Entry 7PWG (electron microscopy, 2.75 A resolution); this record covers chains 1 and g of the 44 polymer chains in the assembly.

== Chain 1 ==
Molecule: rRNA 28S
Source organism: Giardia lamblia ATCC 50803
Sequence (2707 nucleotides; each row starts with the number of its first residue):
     1 GCGCGGCCCG AGGCGGCGGG GGCGACGGGC GGAACUUAAG CAUAUCAGUA CGCCCCGGAG
    61 GAGAAACCAA CCGGGAUUCC CCGUAGCGGC GAGCGACGCG GGAGGAGCCC GCCCCGAAGG
   121 CGCGCUGUGG GGCGCAGGCG CAGGCCCGCC GCGAGGGGGC CCGAGGGCCC CGCCCGAGAG
   181 GGUGCAAGCC CCGUACGGCG GCCGCCGGGC CUGCGCGGCG AGUAGCGCUG CUUGAGCGUG
   241 CAGCGCGAAG GGAGGCGCGG CCCUUCCAAG GCUAAAUACG CCCCGGGACC GAUAGCGGAC
   301 CAAGUAGCGC GAGCGAACGG UGAAAAGGAC GCCCUGCGGC CGCUCAAAAG ACCUGAACCC
   361 GGCCGGCCGC CGGCCCGCCG GCCCCGUCUC GAXACXCGGA CCGAGGAGCC ACGCGCCGCG
   421 GCGAGCCCGA GGGAGCCCCC GCGGCGGAGC GAGCGCGAGA CGCCCCGGGC CCGCCGCGCC
   481 CCUGCGGGCG UGCGCGGGCC GAGCCGCGGC GCGUGGGCCC GAXAGGCGGU GAUCUAUGCC
   541 CGGCGAGGGC GAGGCCGGGC GAAAGCCUGG UGGAGGCCCG CCGCGGUGCU GACGCGCAGA
   601 UCGCUCGUCG GAGCCGGGCA UGGGGGCGAA AGACUCAUCG AACCGCCUGG UAGCUGGUUG
   661 CCUCCGAAAU GUCUCCCAGG ACAGCCGCCG CCCCGCAGUU GCGGCCCGUA GAGCGCUGGC
   721 CGGCGGGAGC GGGGGGCCUG CCCCUCGCCC GCCCCCCAAA CUCCGAAGGG CCGCGCCGCC
   781 CCGCCGCUGG CCUGGGCGGG GCGGGCGAAU GCGGGCGGCG CGUGGGCCCC UCCUGGUAAG
   841 CAGGACGGGC GAGGCGGGAC GAUCCGGACG CCGGGCCAGG GUGCGCCGCC GGGGCCCGCG
   901 GAACGGCGUC GGCCGGUCCC GACAGCUGGA AGGUGGCCCC AGAAGUCGGC AUCCUCCAGG
   961 GAGUGUGUAA CAACCCACCA GCCGAAUCGG CCGGCCCGGA AAAUGGAGCG CGCCGGAGCC
  1021 CCGGACCCGC GCCCGGCCGC CGCGCGCGGC GGGUAGGAGG CCGCAGAGGC CCCGGGGGCG
  1081 AAGGCGGCGC GCAGGCCCCG CCGGACCGGC CUCUGGUGCA GAUCUCGGCA GCAGUAGCCG
  1141 CUACUCCGCG CCCCGGAGGA CUGAGGGGGA GACGGGUUCC GCGGCGCCUG CAUCUGGCCG
  1201 CGGGUGACUC GGGCCUAAGC GGCGGGUGAA GACCGGGAAG GGGCGUGCCC GCCCGUCGAA
  1261 CGGGGAGCCG GCGGAGACUC CGGCAGGCGC GGCCCCCGCG GAGACGCCCG CCCCCCGGCG
  1321 ACGCGCACGG GGACCGCGGC GGGCGGCGCC CCGGCCCGCG AACGCCCCGC AGCCCCCGGA
  1381 CGCCUUGCGC GGAGAGGGGG GCCCGGGGGC GGACCCCGCG CGUCCCCGGC CGCCCCUGAA
  1441 AAGCCGGGGG GCGCCGGCCG CGCGCCGUAC CGACCGCAGC AGGACUCCGG GGUCAGCAGC
  1501 CUCUAGCGCG GGAGCGAACG CGGCUCAGGG AAGUCGGCAA GCCGGCUCCG UAACCUCGGG
  1561 AAAAGGAGUG GCUCUGACGG CGCGCCGGGU CAGAACUGGA ACGGACGCGG GGAUCCCGAC
  1621 UGUUUACUAG AAACACAGCG UCGCGAGGGC CGCACCCGGC GCUGGCGCGA CGUGAUUUCU
  1681 GCCCAGUGCC ACGACCGUCA CCGUGAAGCG AUCCGCCGAA GCCCUGGUAA ACGGCGGGAG
  1741 UAACUAUGAC UCUCUUAAGG UAGCXAAXUG CCUCGUCGGG CAAUUUCCGA CGUGCAUGAA
  1801 UGGACCAACG AGGAUCCCAC UGUCCCGAGC CGCGCCUCCG CGAGCCUCCA GCCUCGGGAA
  1861 CGGGCGAGGG CCGGCCAGCG GGGCAAGAAG ACCCUUUUGA GCUUGACUCC AGCCCGGGCC
  1921 UGUGGGGCGG GGCGGCCGGC GCAGCGCACA GGGGAGGCCG CGCCCCUGAG ACACCCUGAC
  1981 GGCCGCCGCC GCCCCGCUCA CCCGGUCGCG CGGGGACCCG CCCGGGCGGG GAGUUCGGCU
  2041 GGGGCGGCGC GCCUGCUACA CCGGACCGCA GGCGUCCCAC GGCGGGCUCA GCGAGGACGG
  2101 AGACCUCCCG CGGAGCAGAA GGGCACAAGC CCGCCCGACC CGCGCCCCCC GUGCCGGCGC
  2161 GGGCCGCGAA AGCGGGGCCU ACCGAUCCUU CGCCGCCCCG GCCGCGGGCG CGGAGGUGGC
  2221 AGAAAAGUUA CCACAGGGAU AACUGGCUUG UGGCCGCCGA GCGCCCGCAG CGACGCGGCU
  2281 UUUUGAUCCU UXGAUGUCGG CUCUUCCUAC CGUCCGCGCG CACCGGCGCG GAAGCGUCGG
  2341 AUUGUUCACC CGUUCAAGGG AUCGUGAGCU GGGUUUAGAC CGUCGUGAGA CAGGUUAGUU
  2401 UUACCCUACU GGCCCCGGGG CCAGAGCACG GCGGGCCAGU ACGAGAGGAA CGCCCGCCGC
  2461 GGGCGCCCAG CCCCGCGGUU GCCCGCCGGG GCAGGACCGC GCGCCCGGGC CCGGGGGCCU
  2521 GGCGCUGCCG CCUCUAAAGC GCCACCCCCC CCUCCGGCCC CGCCGGGCCC GCGCCCCAGC
  2581 CCCGUGCCCC CUGCCCGAGG CGGCCCCCGC CCGGGAGGAC CACCCGGCGC GGCGCCCCUG
  2641 UACGGCGCAG GGCCUGCGAU CGCGUUCGCC CGGGGGGCGC GCCGGGCGGG CGCGCGGCCC
  2701 ACUUGCU
Unresolved in the structure: 1-3, 132-146, 202-217, 335-337, 368, 434-436, 694, 727-748, 786, 897-899, 916-987, 1139, 1293-1297, 1308-1309, 1414-1415, 1453-1457, 1479, 1580-1586, 1692, 1743-1745, 1793, 1933-1988, 2099-2103, 2392, 2444, 2565-2566, 2648, 2654-2661, 2684-2685, 2695-2707
Modified positions: OMU (o2'-methyluridine 5'-monophosphate) at position 49, OMG (o2'-methylguanosine-5'-monophosphate) at position 313, OMG (o2'-methylguanosine-5'-monophosphate) at position 386, A2M (2'-O-methyladenosine 5'-(dihydrogen phosphate)) at position 393, A2M (2'-O-methyladenosine 5'-(dihydrogen phosphate)) at position 396, A2M (2'-O-methyladenosine 5'-(dihydrogen phosphate)) at position 523, OMG (o2'-methylguanosine-5'-monophosphate) at position 624, OMG (o2'-methylguanosine-5'-monophosphate) at position 1121, OMG (o2'-methylguanosine-5'-monophosphate) at position 1204, OMG (o2'-methylguanosine-5'-monophosphate) at position 1520, OMC (o2'-methylycytidine-5'-monophosphate) at position 1684, 5MC (5-methylcytidine-5'-monophosphate) at position 1765, A2M (2'-O-methyladenosine 5'-(dihydrogen phosphate)) at position 1768, OMG (o2'-methylguanosine-5'-monophosphate) at position 1775, OMC (o2'-methylycytidine-5'-monophosphate) at position 1824, OMG (o2'-methylguanosine-5'-monophosphate) at position 1882, OMU (o2'-methyluridine 5'-monophosphate) at position 1896, OMU (o2'-methyluridine 5'-monophosphate) at position 1897, OMU (o2'-methyluridine 5'-monophosphate) at position 1908, OMG (o2'-methylguanosine-5'-monophosphate) at position 2042, OMG (o2'-methylguanosine-5'-monophosphate) at position 2074, OMG (o2'-methylguanosine-5'-monophosphate) at position 2237, 5MC (5-methylcytidine-5'-monophosphate) at position 2292, OMC (o2'-methylycytidine-5'-monophosphate) at position 2380
Ion coordination: K+ site 1: A33, OMU_49; K+ site 2 near A34 (its only coordinating residue here); K+ site 3: C35, C46; K+ site 4: U37, A42; K+ site 5 near A38 (its only coordinating residue here); K+ site 6: A38, A39, G89, G91 (together with triethylene glycol); Mg2+ site 1: G40, C41; Mg2+ site 2: C41, G1899; K+ site 7: C41, A42; K+ site 8: A42, U43; K+ site 9: U43, A44, U45; K+ site 10: U43, A44, G88, G91; 153 more K+ sites not listed; 86 more Mg2+ sites not listed

== Chain g ==
Protein: Ribosomal protein L34
Source organism: Giardia lamblia ATCC 50803
UniProtKB: A8BMF7 (A8BMF7_GIAIC); residue numbers follow UniProt; this construct covers 1-120
Amino-acid sequence (120 residues; each row starts with the number of its first residue):
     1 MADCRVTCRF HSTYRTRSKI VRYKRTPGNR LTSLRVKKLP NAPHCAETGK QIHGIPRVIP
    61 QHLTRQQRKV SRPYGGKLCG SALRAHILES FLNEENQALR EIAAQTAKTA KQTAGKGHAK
Unresolved in the structure: 1, 101-120

== Interface between chain 1 and chain g ==
Contacting residue pairs - 124 pairs, chain 1 then chain g:
  G542(1) with Thr16(g), sugar contact
  G543(1) with Arg15(g), sugar contact; Thr16(g), phosphate contact
  A1164(1) with Ala2(g), base contact; Asp3(g), base contact; Arg5(g), base contact
  G1166(1) with Arg5(g), hydrogen bond to the base
  G1168(1) with Arg5(g), base contact
  G1169(1) with Val6(g), hydrogen bond to the base; Thr7(g), sugar contact
  A1170(1) with Thr7(g), sugar contact
  G1171(1) with His11(g), hydrogen bond to the sugar; Ser12(g), sugar contact; Thr13(g), sugar contact; Tyr14(g), base contact
  A1172(1) with His11(g), sugar contact; Ser12(g), sugar contact; Tyr14(g), sugar contact
  G1211(1) with His11(g), sugar contact
  A1260(1) with His11(g), phosphate contact
  C1261(1) with His11(g), salt bridge to the phosphate; Ser12(g), hydrogen bond to the phosphate; Tyr14(g), stacking on the base
  G1262(1) with Thr16(g), hydrogen bond to the phosphate; Arg17(g), phosphate contact; Ser18(g), phosphate contact; Lys19(g), salt bridge to the phosphate
  G1263(1) with Arg17(g), salt bridge to the phosphate; Ser18(g), hydrogen bond to the phosphate; Lys38(g), salt bridge to the phosphate
  G1264(1) with Lys38(g), salt bridge to the phosphate
  G1265(1) with Gln61(g), hydrogen bond to the sugar; His62(g), hydrogen bond to the phosphate
  A1266(1) with Lys37(g), salt bridge to the phosphate; His62(g), salt bridge to the phosphate
  G1267(1) with Lys37(g), salt bridge to the phosphate
  C1268(1) with Arg9(g), salt bridge to the phosphate; Leu34(g), phosphate contact
  C1269(1) with Thr26(g), phosphate contact; Pro27(g), phosphate contact; Arg30(g), salt bridge to the phosphate; Thr32(g), hydrogen bond to the phosphate
  G1270(1) with Thr26(g), hydrogen bond to the phosphate; Gly28(g), hydrogen bond to the phosphate; Arg30(g), salt bridge to the phosphate
  C1278(1) with Arg9(g), hydrogen bond to the base
  C1288(1) with Gln61(g), hydrogen bond to the phosphate
  A1304(1) with Arg72(g), salt bridge to the phosphate
  C1305(1) with His53(g), phosphate contact; Ser71(g), hydrogen bond to the base; Arg72(g), salt bridge to the phosphate
  G1306(1) with Gly54(g), phosphate contact; Ser71(g), hydrogen bond to the base
  C1307(1) with Gln66(g), base contact; Ser71(g), hydrogen bond to the base
  G1310(1) with Arg65(g), hydrogen bond to the phosphate
  C1311(1) with Arg65(g), salt bridge to the phosphate
  C1316(1) with Lys77(g), hydrogen bond to the sugar
  G1317(1) with Ala46(g), sugar contact; Lys77(g), sugar contact
  G1318(1) with Pro43(g), sugar contact; His44(g), phosphate contact
  C1319(1) with Asn41(g), phosphate contact; Ala42(g), sugar contact; His44(g), salt bridge to the phosphate
  G1320(1) with Pro40(g), phosphate contact; Asn41(g), hydrogen bond to the phosphate
  A1321(1) with Arg17(g), salt bridge to the phosphate; Lys38(g), salt bridge to the phosphate
  C1322(1) with Arg17(g), hydrogen bond to the base
  G1332(1) with Tyr23(g), sugar contact; Lys24(g), hydrogen bond to the phosphate
  A1333(1) with Tyr23(g), sugar contact; Lys24(g), salt bridge to the phosphate
  C1334(1) with Arg25(g), salt bridge to the phosphate
  C1335(1) with Ala2(g), phosphate contact; Cys4(g), phosphate contact
  G1358(1) with Asn29(g), hydrogen bond to the phosphate
  C1359(1) with Thr26(g), hydrogen bond to the sugar; Pro27(g), base contact; Asn29(g), sugar contact
  G1360(1) with Arg25(g), sugar contact; Thr26(g), sugar contact; Pro27(g), sugar contact
  A1361(1) with Lys24(g), sugar contact; Arg25(g), sugar contact; Pro27(g), base contact
  A1362(1) with Arg22(g), salt bridge to the phosphate
  C1373(1) with Lys50(g), hydrogen bond to the phosphate; His53(g), hydrogen bond to the base
  C1374(1) with Lys50(g), salt bridge to the phosphate; His53(g), sugar contact
  G1401(1) with His53(g), base contact
  C1402(1) with His53(g), sugar contact; Gly54(g), hydrogen bond to the sugar
  C1403(1) with Gln51(g), hydrogen bond to the sugar; Gly54(g), phosphate contact; Ile55(g), sugar contact; Pro56(g), phosphate contact; Arg57(g), sugar contact
  C1404(1) with Arg57(g), hydrogen bond to the phosphate
  G1405(1) with Lys37(g), base contact; Leu39(g), base contact
  C1425(1) with Arg15(g), hydrogen bond to the phosphate
  C1426(1) with Arg15(g), salt bridge to the phosphate
  C1444(1) with Gln61(g), sugar contact
  C1445(1) with Pro60(g), sugar contact; Arg68(g), hydrogen bond to the phosphate
  G1446(1) with Arg68(g), salt bridge to the phosphate; Lys77(g), base contact
  G1447(1) with Lys69(g), phosphate contact; Tyr74(g), hydrogen bond to the phosphate
  G1448(1) with Pro73(g), phosphate contact; Tyr74(g), hydrogen bond to the phosphate
  C1485(1) with Tyr14(g), hydrogen bond to the base
  U1486(1) with Thr13(g), hydrogen bond to the sugar; Tyr14(g), sugar contact
  C1487(1) with Thr13(g), sugar contact
  C1488(1) with Arg5(g), sugar contact; Val6(g), hydrogen bond to the sugar; Tyr23(g), sugar contact
  G1489(1) with Arg5(g), sugar contact
  U1504(1) with Asp3(g), base contact; Arg5(g), base contact
Also at the interface, not in a pair above, chain 1 (72 interface residues in all): C1210, G1287, C1299, C1375, G1406, G1407, A1413
Also at the interface, not in a pair above, chain g (64 interface residues in all): Cys8, Ile20, Leu31, Val36, Ile59, Val70, Gly75, Gly76, Ser81

== Summary ==
72 residues of chain 1 face 64 of chain g across their interface, with 35 hydrogen bonds, 23 salt bridges and
1 aromatic stacking contact. Polar contacts include G1166(1)-Arg5(g), G1169(1)-Val6(g) and C1278(1)-Arg9(g).
A33(1) and OMU_49(1) form the K+ site 1.
Here chain 1 is rRNA 28S and chain g is Ribosomal protein L34, both from Giardia lamblia ATCC 50803. Entry
7PWG (Cryo-EM structure of large subunit of Giardia lamblia ribosome at 2.7 A resolution) was determined by
electron microscopy.
